PDB entry 6CSN | X-ray diffraction, 2.90 A resolution | chain A

Chain A:
Name: iC++
Source organism: Chlamydomonas reinhardtii
Notes: engineered mutation(s): N61Q
Chain sequence (292 residues; row label = number of the first residue in the row):
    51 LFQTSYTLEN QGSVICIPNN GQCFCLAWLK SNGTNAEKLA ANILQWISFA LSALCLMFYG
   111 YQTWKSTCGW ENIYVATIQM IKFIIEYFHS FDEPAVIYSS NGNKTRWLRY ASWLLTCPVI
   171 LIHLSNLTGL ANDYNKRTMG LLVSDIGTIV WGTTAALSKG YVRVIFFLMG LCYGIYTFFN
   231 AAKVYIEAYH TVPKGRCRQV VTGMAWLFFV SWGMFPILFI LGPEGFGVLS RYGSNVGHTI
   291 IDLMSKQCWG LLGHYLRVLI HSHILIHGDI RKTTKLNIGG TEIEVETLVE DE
Disordered / not traced: 112-116, 327-332
Disulfides: Cys-66 forms a disulfide with the same residue of a neighbouring copy of this chain
Disulfides: Cys-73/Cys-75
Covalent attachments: retinal (RET) linked to Lys-296
Small-molecule neighbours: retinal (RET): Trp-163, Thr-166, Cys-167, Thr-198, Gly-202, Phe-217, Gly-220, Leu-221, Gly-224, Trp-262, Phe-265, Pro-266, Phe-269, Asp-292, Ser-295
Reported in the primary citation:
  - contacts within the chain: Asn-122/His-173, Gln-129/Gln-297, Arg-156/Arg-281 (water-mediated contact)
  - binding site for chloride ion: Arg-156, Arg-281
  - conformationally variable residues (side-chain flip): Arg-281, Gln-297 (from molecular simulation)
  - mutagenesis - R281V: unchanged expression
  - contacts within the chain: Asn-122/His-173 (hydrogen bond) (from molecular simulation)

Overview:
Retinal is covalently linked to Lys-296. From the paper: a binding site for chloride ion at Arg-156 and
Arg-281; R281V leaves expression unchanged.
Chain A is iC++ (Chlamydomonas reinhardtii); the structure, Crystal structure of the designed light-gated
anion channel iC++ at pH8.5, was determined by X-ray diffraction (same publication as 6CSO).
